PDB entry 6R94 | electron microscopy, 3.50 A resolution | chains I and G of the 10 polymer chains in the assembly

# Chain I
Molecule: Human alpha-satellite DNA
Sequence (147 nucleotides; row label = number of the first residue in the row):
     1 ATCAATATCC ACCTGCAGAT TCTACCAAAA GTGTATTTGG AAACTGCTCC ATCAAAAGGC
    61 ATGTTCAGCT GGTTCAGCTG AACATGCCTT TTGATGG
    97 XA
    98 XGCAGTTTCC AAATACACTT TTGGTAGAAT CTGCAGGTGG ATATTGAT
Modified positions: 3DR (1',2'-dideoxyribofuranose-5'-phosphate) at position 97; 3DR (1',2'-dideoxyribofuranose-5'-phosphate) at position 98

# Chain G
Molecule: Histone H2A type 1-B/E
Organism: Homo sapiens
Reference sequence: P04908 (H2A1B_HUMAN); residue numbers follow UniProt; this construct covers 1-130
Amino-acid sequence (133 residues; row label = number of the first residue in the row; numbers below 1 keep their minus sign (Gly-2 is residue -2)):
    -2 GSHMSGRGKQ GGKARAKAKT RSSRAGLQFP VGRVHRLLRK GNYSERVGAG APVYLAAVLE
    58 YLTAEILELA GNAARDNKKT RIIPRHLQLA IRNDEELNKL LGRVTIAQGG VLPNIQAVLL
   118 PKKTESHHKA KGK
Unresolved in the structure: -2 to 8, 127-130
Sequence notes: expression tag (-2 to 0)
Curated features (UniProtKB/Swiss-Prot):
  - modified residue: Ser2 (N-acetylserine), Arg4 (Citrulline), Lys6 (N6-(2-hydroxyisobutyryl)lysine), Lys10 (N6-(2-hydroxyisobutyryl)lysine), Lys14 (N6-(beta-hydroxybutyryl)lysine), Lys37 (N6-(2-hydroxyisobutyryl)lysine), Lys75 (N6-(2-hydroxyisobutyryl)lysine), Lys76 (N6-(2-hydroxyisobutyryl)lysine), Lys96 (N6-(2-hydroxyisobutyryl)lysine), Gln105 (N5-methylglutamine), Lys119 (N6-(2-hydroxyisobutyryl)lysine), Lys120 (N6-crotonyllysine), Thr121 (Phosphothreonine), Lys126 (N6-crotonyllysine)
  - cross-link (Glycyl lysine isopeptide (Lys-Gly)): Lys14 (interchain with G-Cter in ubiquitin), Lys16 (interchain with G-Cter in ubiquitin), Lys120 (interchain with G-Cter in ubiquitin)
  - mutagenesis: Ser2 (S2A: Blocks the inhibition of transcription by RPS6KA5/MSK1)

# Chain I / chain G interface
Pairs across the interface - 19 pairs, chain I then chain G:
  DC69(I) with Lys119(G), salt bridge to the phosphate
  DT111(I) with Arg43(G), phosphate contact; Val44(G), sugar contact; Gly45(G), phosphate contact; Ala46(G), hydrogen bond to the phosphate
  DA112(I) with Arg43(G), phosphate contact; Val44(G), hydrogen bond to the phosphate
  DC113(I) with Arg36(G), salt bridge to the phosphate
  DT117(I) with Arg12(G), hydrogen bond to the base
  DT118(I) with Arg12(G), sugar contact
  DT119(I) with Ala15(G), sugar contact
  DG121(I) with Arg30(G), phosphate contact
  DT122(I) with Arg30(G), salt bridge to the phosphate
  DG130(I) with Arg78(G), sugar contact
  DC131(I) with Lys76(G), phosphate contact; Thr77(G), hydrogen bond to the phosphate; Arg78(G), phosphate contact
  DA132(I) with Lys76(G), salt bridge to the phosphate
  DT145(I) with Lys126(G), base contact
Other interface residues (no listed pair), chain I (15 interface residues in all): DT116, DG143
Other interface residues (no listed pair), chain G (16 interface residues in all): Lys10, His32, His124

# In short
15 residues of chain I and 16 residues of chain G are in contact; the contacts include 4 hydrogen bonds and 4
salt bridges. Among the polar pairs are DT117(I)-Arg12(G), DT111(I)-Ala46(G) and DA112(I)-Val44(G). From
UniProt: one mutagenesis site on chain G.
Here chain I is Human alpha-satellite DNA and chain G is Histone H2A type 1-B/E (Homo sapiens). Entry 6R94
(Cryo-EM structure of NCP_THF2(-3)) was determined by electron microscopy (same publication as 6R8Y, 6R8Z,
6R90, 6R91, 6R92 and 6R93).
